PDB entry 8WRB | electron microscopy, 2.91 A resolution | chains A and E of the 5 polymer chains in the assembly

# Chain A
Protein: Guanine nucleotide-binding protein G(i) subunit alpha-1
Source organism: Homo sapiens
Reference sequence: P63096 (GNAI1_HUMAN); residue numbers follow UniProt; this construct covers 1-354
Sequence (354 residues; row label = number of the first residue in the row):
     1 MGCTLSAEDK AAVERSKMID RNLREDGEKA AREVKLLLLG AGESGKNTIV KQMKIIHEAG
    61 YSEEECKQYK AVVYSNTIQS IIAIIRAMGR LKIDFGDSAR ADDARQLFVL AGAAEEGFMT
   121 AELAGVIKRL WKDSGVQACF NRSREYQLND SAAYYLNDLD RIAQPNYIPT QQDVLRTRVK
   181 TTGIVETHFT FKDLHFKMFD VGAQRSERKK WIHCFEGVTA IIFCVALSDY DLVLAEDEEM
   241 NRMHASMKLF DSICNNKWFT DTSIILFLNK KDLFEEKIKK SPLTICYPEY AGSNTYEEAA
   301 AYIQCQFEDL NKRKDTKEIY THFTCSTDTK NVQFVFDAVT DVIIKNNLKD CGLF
Disordered / not traced: 1-3, 54-181
Differences from the reference sequence: engineered mutation Asn-47 (Ser in P63096), Ala-203 (Gly in P63096), Ala-245 (Glu in P63096), Ser-326 (Ala in P63096)
Swiss-Prot annotation at these positions:
  - region: Lys-35 to Lys-46, Thr-48 (G1 motif), Asp-173 to Thr-181 (G2 motif), Phe-196 to Gly-202, Gln-204, Arg-205 (G3 motif), Ile-265 to Asp-272 (G4 motif), Thr-324, Cys-325, Thr-327 to Thr-329 (G5 motif)
  - binding site (GTP): Glu-43 to Lys-46, Thr-48, Ser-151, Leu-175 to Thr-181, Asp-200 to Gly-202, Gln-204, Asn-269 to Asp-272
  - binding site (Mg(2+)): Thr-181
  - modified residue: Arg-178 (ADP-ribosylarginine), Gln-204 (Deamidated glutamine), Cys-351 (ADP-ribosylcysteine)
  - lipidation: Gly-2 (N-myristoyl glycine), Cys-3 (S-palmitoyl cysteine)
  - natural variant: Gly-40 (G40C: In NEDHISB; G40R: In NEDHISB), Gly-45 (G45D: In NEDHISB), Thr-48 (T48I: In NEDHISB; T48K: In NEDHISB), Gln-52 (Q52P: In NEDHISB), Ser-75 (deletion: In NEDHISB; uncertain significance), Gln-172 (deletion: In NEDHISB), Asp-173 (D173V: In NEDHISB), Glu-186 to Phe-189 (deletion: In NEDHISB; uncertain significance), Cys-224 (C224Y: In NEDHISB), Lys-270 (K270N: In NEDHISB; K270R: In NEDHISB), Asp-272 (D272G: In NEDHISB), Val-332 (V332E: In NEDHISB; uncertain significance)
  - mutagenesis: Gly-42 (G42R: Abolishes switch to an activated conformation and dissociation from beta and gamma subunits upon GTP binding. Abolishes interaction with RGS family members), Glu-116 (E116L: Enhances interaction (inactive GDP-bound) with RGS14), Gln-147 (Q147L: Enhances interaction (inactive GDP-bound) with RGS14)

# Chain E
Protein: Antibody fragment scFv16
Source organism: synthetic construct
Notes: antibody fragment or engineered binder
Sequence (255 residues; numbered 1 to 255; the number before each row is that of its first residue):
     1 DVQLVESGGG LVQPGGSRKL SCSASGFAFS SFGMHWVRQA PEKGLEWVAY ISSGSGTIYY
    61 ADTVKGRFTI SRDDPKNTLF LQMTSLRSED TAMYYCVRSI YYYGSSPFDF WGQGTTLTVS
   121 SGGGGSGGGG SGGGGSDIVM TQATSSVPVT PGESVSISCR SSKSLLHSNG NTYLYWFLQR
   181 PGQSPQLLIY RMSNLASGVP DRFSGSGSGT AFTLTISRLE AEDVGVYYCM QHLEYPLTFG
   241 AGTKLELLEE NLYFQ
Disordered / not traced: 121-136, 248-255
Disulfides: Cys-22/Cys-96, Cys-159/Cys-229

# How chain A and chain E interact
Contacting residue pairs (24; chain A residue first):
  Ser-6(A) / His-167(E)
  Ser-6(A) / Tyr-173(E)  hydrogen bond
  Ser-6(A) / Leu-233(E)
  Ala-7(A) / His-232(E)
  Ala-7(A) / Leu-233(E)  hydrogen bond (backbone-backbone)
  Ala-7(A) / Tyr-235(E)  hydrophobic
  Glu-8(A) / Tyr-101(E)
  Glu-8(A) / Tyr-173(E)
  Glu-8(A) / Tyr-175(E)  hydrogen bond
  Glu-8(A) / Arg-191(E)  salt bridge
  Glu-8(A) / His-232(E)  salt bridge
  Asp-9(A) / Asn-169(E)  hydrogen bond
  Asp-9(A) / Tyr-173(E)
  Ala-11(A) / Tyr-101(E)  hydrophobic
  Ala-12(A) / Tyr-101(E)
  Glu-14(A) / Ser-52(E)  hydrogen bond
  Glu-14(A) / Ser-53(E)
  Glu-14(A) / Gly-56(E)
  Glu-14(A) / Thr-57(E)  hydrogen bond
  Arg-15(A) / Ile-100(E)
  Arg-15(A) / Tyr-101(E)
  Arg-15(A) / Tyr-102(E)
  Met-18(A) / Ser-53(E)
  Met-18(A) / Gly-54(E)
Also at the interface, not in a pair above, chain A (12 interface residues in all): Thr-4, Leu-5, Lys-10
Also at the interface, not in a pair above, chain E (21 interface residues in all): Ser-31, Tyr-50, Tyr-59, Pro-107, Glu-234

# Overview
12 residues of chain A and 21 residues of chain E are in contact, with 6 hydrogen bonds and 2 salt bridges.
Polar pairs include Glu-8(A)/Arg-191(E), Glu-8(A)/His-232(E) and Ser-6(A)/Tyr-173(E). From UniProt: 21
GTP-binding residues, Mg2+-binding residue Thr-181(A) and 3 mutagenesis sites on chain A.
Here chain A is Guanine nucleotide-binding protein G(i) subunit alpha-1 (Homo sapiens) and chain E is Antibody
fragment scFv16 (synthetic construct). Entry 8WRB (Lysophosphatidylserine receptor GPR34-Gi complex) was
determined by electron microscopy (same publication as 8IZB).
